Entry 9FVP (X-ray diffraction, 1.58 A resolution); this record covers chains A and P.

== Chain A ==
Protein: 14-3-3 protein sigma
Organism: Homo sapiens
UniProt: P31947 (1433S_HUMAN); residue numbers follow UniProt; this construct covers 1-231
Amino-acid sequence (236 residues; row label = number of the first residue in the row; numbers below 1 keep their minus sign (Gly-4 is residue -4)):
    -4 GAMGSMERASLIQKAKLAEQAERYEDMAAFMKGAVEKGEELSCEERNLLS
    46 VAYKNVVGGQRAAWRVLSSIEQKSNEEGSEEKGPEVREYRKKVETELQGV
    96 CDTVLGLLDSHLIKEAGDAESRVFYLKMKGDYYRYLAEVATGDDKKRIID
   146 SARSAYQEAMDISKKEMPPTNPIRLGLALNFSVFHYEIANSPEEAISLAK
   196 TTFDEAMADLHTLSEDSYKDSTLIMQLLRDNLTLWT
Unresolved in the structure: 71-76
Sequence notes: expression tag (-4 to 0); conflict Lys86 (Glu in P31947)
Covalently attached groups: 1-(3-bromanyl-4-methyl-phenyl)-2-(4-methylphenyl)imidazole (A1IGF) linked to Lys122
Ligand contacts: A1IGF (1-(3-bromanyl-4-methyl-phenyl)-2-(4-methylphenyl)imidazole): Asn42, Ser45, Lys49, Phe119, Pro167, Ile168, Gly171, Asp215, Leu218, Ile219, Leu222
UniProt features mapped onto this chain:
  - site (Interaction with phosphoserine on interacting protein): Arg56, Arg129
  - modified residue (Phosphoserine): Ser5, Ser74

== Chain P ==
Protein: Microtubule-associated protein tau
UniProt: P10636 (TAU_HUMAN); residues 210-222 here correspond to UniProt positions 527-539 (UniProt number = residue number + 317)
Amino-acid sequence (13 residues; row label = number of the first residue in the row):
   210 SRTPSLPTPPTRE
Unresolved in the structure: 210, 219-222
Modified residues: Ser214 (phosphoserine; SEP)
Ligand contacts: A1IGF (1-(3-bromanyl-4-methyl-phenyl)-2-(4-methylphenyl)imidazole): Leu215, Pro216, Thr217, Pro218
UniProt features mapped onto this chain:
  - modified residue: Thr212 (Phosphothreonine), Ser214 (Phosphoserine), Thr217 (Phosphothreonine)

== Interface between chain A and chain P ==
Contacting residue pairs (18; chain A residue first):
  Lys49(A) - Leu215(P)
  Arg56(A) - Ser214(P)
  Arg60(A) - Arg211(P)
  Lys122(A) - Leu215(P)
  Arg129(A) - Ser214(P)
  Tyr130(A) - Ser214(P)
  Leu174(A) - Ser214(P)
  Leu174(A) - Leu215(P)
  Asn175(A) - Ser214(P)
  Asn175(A) - Leu215(P)  hydrogen bond (side chain-backbone)
  Val178(A) - Pro213(P)
  Tyr181(A) - Thr212(P)
  Glu182(A) - Arg211(P)
  Glu182(A) - Thr212(P)  hydrogen bond
  Leu222(A) - Pro216(P)
  Asn226(A) - Thr212(P)
  Asn226(A) - Pro213(P)  hydrogen bond (side chain-backbone)
  Trp230(A) - Thr212(P)  hydrogen bond
Other interface residues (no listed pair), chain A (19 interface residues in all): Val46, Asn50, Gly171, Ile219, Leu229
Other interface residues (no listed pair), chain P (8 interface residues in all): Thr217, Pro218

== Summary ==
19 residues of chain A and 8 residues of chain P are in contact; the contacts include 4 hydrogen bonds. Among
the polar pairs are Asn175(A)-Leu215(P), Glu182(A)-Thr212(P) and Asn226(A)-Pro213(P). Bound to chain P:
compound A1IGF. Covalently linked compound A1IGF: at Lys122(A).
Here chain A is 14-3-3 protein sigma (Homo sapiens) and chain P is Microtubule-associated protein tau. Entry
9FVP (Crystal structure of 14-3-3 sigma in complex with Tau pS214 peptide and covalent stabilizer JS24) was
determined by X-ray diffraction.
